Entry 9ITT (electron microscopy, 2.96 A resolution); this record covers chains W and X of the 26 polymer chains in the assembly.

== Chain W ==
Molecule: ATP synthase subunit delta
From: Chloroflexus aurantiacus J-10-fl
UniProt: A9WGS7 (ATPD_CHLAA); residues 1-157 here = UniProt positions 1-157
Chain sequence (157 residues; each row starts with the number of its first residue):
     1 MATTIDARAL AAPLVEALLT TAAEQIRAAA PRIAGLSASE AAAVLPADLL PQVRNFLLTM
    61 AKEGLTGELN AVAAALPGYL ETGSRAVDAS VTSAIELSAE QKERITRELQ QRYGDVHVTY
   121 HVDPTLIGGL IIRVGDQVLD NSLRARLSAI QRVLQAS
Unresolved in the structure: 1-84, 155-157

== Chain X ==
Molecule: ATP synthase subunit b
From: Chloroflexus aurantiacus J-10-fl
UniProt: A9WGS8 (ATPF_CHLAA); numbering as in UniProt (aligned over 1-164)
Chain sequence (164 residues; numbered 1 to 164; the number before each row is that of its first residue):
     1 MEALGINPTL FIAQLINFLL LIFILRALLY RPVMNLLNER TRRIEESVRD AEKVREQLAN
    61 ARRDYEAEIA RARQEAAKIV AQAQERAKQQ EAEIIAQARR EAERLKEEAR AQAEQERIRM
   121 LSEAKSQIAD LVTLTASRVL GAELQARGHD ALIAESLAAL DRRN
Unresolved in the structure: 1-7, 161-164

== How chain W and chain X interact ==
Residue-residue contacts (21; chain W residue first):
  I95(W) - H149(X)
  Q101(W) - D150(X)
  E108(W) - S156(X)
  E108(W) - L157(X)  hydrogen bond (side chain-backbone)
  Q111(W) - L160(X)
  I127(W) - S137(X)
  I127(W) - G141(X)
  G128(W) - L152(X)
  G129(W) - L152(X)
  L130(W) - S156(X)
  L139(W) - A159(X)
  L139(W) - L160(X)
  N141(W) - E155(X)
  N141(W) - S156(X)
  R146(W) - A136(X)  hydrogen bond (side chain-backbone)
  R146(W) - S137(X)
  R146(W) - L140(X)
  I150(W) - T133(X)
  V153(W) - A129(X)  hydrophobic
  L154(W) - S126(X)
  L154(W) - D130(X)
Also at the interface, not in a pair above, chain W (15 interface residues in all): I132
Also at the interface, not in a pair above, chain X (17 interface residues in all): I153

== In short ==
15 residues of chain W and 17 residues of chain X are in contact; the contacts include 2 hydrogen bonds. Polar
pairs include E108(W)-L157(X) and R146(W)-A136(X).
Here chain W is ATP synthase subunit delta and chain X is ATP synthase subunit b, both from Chloroflexus
aurantiacus J-10-fl. Entry 9ITT (Chloroflexus aurantiacus ADP-bound ATP synthase, state 2) was determined by
electron microscopy together with 9ITJ, 9ITK, 9ITL, 9ITM, 9ITN, 9ITO and 11 further entries from the same
study.
